2BSQ - chains H and J of the 10 polymer chains in the assembly; structure by X-ray diffraction, 3.00 A resolution.

[Chain H]
Molecule: Trafficking protein A
From: Neisseria gonorrhoeae
Notes: fragment: dna-binding protein, residues 2-78
Reference sequence: Q5F881 (Q5F881_NEIG1); residues 2-78 here = UniProt positions 2-78
Amino-acid sequence (77 residues; row label = number of the first residue in the row):
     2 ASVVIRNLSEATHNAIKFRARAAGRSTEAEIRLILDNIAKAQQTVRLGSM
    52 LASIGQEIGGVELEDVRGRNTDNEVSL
Unresolved in the structure: 66-78

[Chain J]
Molecule: Ir36, reverse strand
Sequence (36 nucleotides; numbered 37 to 72; the number before each row is that of its first residue):
    37 CAAATGCTATCAAAAXAAAAAAAATGATAGCAATCT
Modified residues: 5IU (5-iodo-2'-deoxyuridine-5'-monophosphate) at position 52

[How chain H and chain J interact]
Pairs across the interface - 5 pairs, chain H then chain J:
  Val5(H) with DC43(J), base contact; DT44(J), base contact
  Arg7(H) with DT41(J), base contact; DG42(J), hydrogen bond to the base; DC43(J), base contact
Also at the interface, not in a pair above, chain H (4 interface residues in all): Ser3, Asn8
Also at the interface, not in a pair above, chain J (5 interface residues in all): DA40

[Summary]
The interface between chain H and chain J involves 4 residues on one side and 5 on the other, with 1 hydrogen
bond. The hydrogen-bonded pair is Arg7(H)-DG42(J).
Chain H is Trafficking protein A (Neisseria gonorrhoeae) and chain J is Ir36, reverse strand; the structure,
FitAB bound to DNA, was determined by X-ray diffraction, deposited together with 2H1C and 2H1O.
